3VGK - chains A and G of the 4 polymer chains in the assembly; structure by X-ray diffraction, 3.25 A resolution.

# Chain A (and G)
Molecule: Glucokinase
Organism: Streptomyces griseus
Notes: EC 2.7.1.2; chain G of this document is another copy of the same molecule, construct and numbering; everything in this record applies to it too
UniProt: B1VZT1 (B1VZT1_STRGG); residue numbers follow UniProt; this construct covers 1-313
Chain sequence (321 residues; numbered 1 to 321; the number before each row is that of its first residue):
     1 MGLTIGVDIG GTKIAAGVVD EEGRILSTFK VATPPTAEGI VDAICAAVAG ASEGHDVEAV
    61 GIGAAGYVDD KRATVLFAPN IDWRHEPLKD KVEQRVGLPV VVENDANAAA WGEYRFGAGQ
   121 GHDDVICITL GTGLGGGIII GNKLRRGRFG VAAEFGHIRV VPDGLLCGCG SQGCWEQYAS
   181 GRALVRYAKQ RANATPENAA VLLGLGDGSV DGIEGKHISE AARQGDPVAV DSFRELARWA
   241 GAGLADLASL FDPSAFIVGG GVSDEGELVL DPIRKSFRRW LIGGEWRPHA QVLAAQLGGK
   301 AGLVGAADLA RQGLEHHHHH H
Not modelled in the structure: 1-2, 314-321
Differences from the reference sequence: expression tag (314-321)
Metal / ion sites: Zn2+: His157, Cys167, Cys169, Cys174

# Interface between chain A and chain G
Pairs across the interface (78):
  Tyr67(A) - Ile282(G)
  Leu76(A) - Trp286(G)
  Phe77(A) - Trp286(G)
  Arg84(A) - Trp286(G)
  His85(A) - Trp286(G)
  Ile138(A) - Leu250(G)
  Ile140(A) - Ile140(G)  hydrophobic
  Ile140(A) - Arg145(G)
  Arg145(A) - Ile140(G)
  Arg145(A) - Arg145(G)
  Gly147(A) - Phe251(G)
  Gly147(A) - Asp252(G)
  Arg148(A) - Asp252(G)  hydrogen bond (backbone-backbone)
  Arg148(A) - Pro253(G)
  Arg148(A) - Ser254(G)
  Phe149(A) - Asp252(G)
  Phe149(A) - Pro253(G)
  Phe149(A) - Pro288(G)  hydrophobic
  Gly150(A) - Asp252(G)
  Val151(A) - Ser249(G)
  Val151(A) - Asp252(G)  hydrogen bond (backbone-side chain)
  Val151(A) - Arg287(G)
  Ala152(A) - Ser249(G)
  Ala152(A) - Leu250(G)
  Ala152(A) - Phe251(G)
  Ala153(A) - Ser249(G)
  Ala153(A) - Leu250(G)  hydrogen bond (backbone-backbone)
  Glu154(A) - Ser249(G)  hydrogen bond (backbone-backbone)
  Phe155(A) - Leu250(G)  hydrophobic
  His157(A) - Ile282(G)
  Ile158(A) - Asp246(G)
  Ile158(A) - Leu250(G)  hydrophobic
  Arg159(A) - Trp239(G)
  Arg159(A) - Ala242(G)
  Arg159(A) - Asp246(G)  hydrogen bond (backbone-side chain)
  Val160(A) - Pro162(G)
  Pro162(A) - Val160(G)
  Pro162(A) - Trp239(G)  hydrophobic
  Ser171(A) - Ile282(G)
  Trp239(A) - Arg159(G)
  Ala242(A) - Arg159(G)
  Asp246(A) - His157(G)
  Asp246(A) - Ile158(G)
  Asp246(A) - Arg159(G)  hydrogen bond (side chain-backbone)
  Leu247(A) - Leu250(G)  hydrophobic
  Ser249(A) - Val151(G)
  Ser249(A) - Ala152(G)
  Ser249(A) - Ala153(G)  hydrogen bond (backbone-backbone)
  Ser249(A) - Glu154(G)  hydrogen bond (backbone-backbone)
  Leu250(A) - Ile138(G)
  Leu250(A) - Ala152(G)
  Leu250(A) - Ala153(G)  hydrogen bond (backbone-backbone)
  Leu250(A) - Phe155(G)  hydrophobic
  Leu250(A) - Ile158(G)  hydrophobic
  Leu250(A) - Leu250(G)  hydrophobic
  Phe251(A) - Gly147(G)
  Phe251(A) - Ala152(G)
  Phe251(A) - Phe251(G)  hydrophobic
  Asp252(A) - Gly147(G)
  Asp252(A) - Arg148(G)  hydrogen bond (backbone-backbone)
  Asp252(A) - Phe149(G)
  Asp252(A) - Gly150(G)
  Asp252(A) - Val151(G)  hydrogen bond (side chain-backbone)
  Pro253(A) - Arg148(G)
  Pro253(A) - Phe149(G)
  Ser254(A) - Arg148(G)
  Trp280(A) - Arg159(G)
  Ile282(A) - Tyr67(G)
  Ile282(A) - His157(G)
  Ile282(A) - Cys169(G)  hydrophobic
  Ile282(A) - Ser171(G)
  Trp286(A) - Leu76(G)
  Trp286(A) - Phe77(G)
  Trp286(A) - Arg84(G)
  Trp286(A) - His85(G)
  Arg287(A) - Val151(G)
  Pro288(A) - Phe149(G)  hydrophobic
  His289(A) - Phe149(G)
Also at the interface, not in a pair above, chain A (43 interface residues in all): Asp124, Val161, Cys169, Ala290
Also at the interface, not in a pair above, chain G (45 interface residues in all): Asp124, Arg146, Val161, Leu247, Trp280, Gly283, His289, Ala290

# Overview
43 residues of chain A face 45 of chain G across their interface, with 11 hydrogen bonds. Polar pairs include
Val151(A)-Asp252(G), Arg159(A)-Asp246(G) and Arg148(A)-Asp252(G). The Zn2+ site is built by His157(A),
Cys167(A), Cys169(A) and Cys174(A).
Chain A and chain G are both Glucokinase (Streptomyces griseus); the structure, Crystal structure of a ROK
family glucokinase from Streptomyces griseus, was determined by X-ray diffraction together with 3VGL and 3VGM
from the same study.
